6ZOD - chains A and E of the 5 polymer chains in the assembly; structure by X-ray diffraction, 2.85 A resolution.

== Chain A ==
Molecule: Multidrug efflux pump subunit AcrB
Organism: Escherichia coli (strain K12)
UniProtKB: P31224 (ACRB_ECOLI); numbering as in UniProt (aligned over 1-1049)
Sequence (1057 residues; each row starts with the number of its first residue):
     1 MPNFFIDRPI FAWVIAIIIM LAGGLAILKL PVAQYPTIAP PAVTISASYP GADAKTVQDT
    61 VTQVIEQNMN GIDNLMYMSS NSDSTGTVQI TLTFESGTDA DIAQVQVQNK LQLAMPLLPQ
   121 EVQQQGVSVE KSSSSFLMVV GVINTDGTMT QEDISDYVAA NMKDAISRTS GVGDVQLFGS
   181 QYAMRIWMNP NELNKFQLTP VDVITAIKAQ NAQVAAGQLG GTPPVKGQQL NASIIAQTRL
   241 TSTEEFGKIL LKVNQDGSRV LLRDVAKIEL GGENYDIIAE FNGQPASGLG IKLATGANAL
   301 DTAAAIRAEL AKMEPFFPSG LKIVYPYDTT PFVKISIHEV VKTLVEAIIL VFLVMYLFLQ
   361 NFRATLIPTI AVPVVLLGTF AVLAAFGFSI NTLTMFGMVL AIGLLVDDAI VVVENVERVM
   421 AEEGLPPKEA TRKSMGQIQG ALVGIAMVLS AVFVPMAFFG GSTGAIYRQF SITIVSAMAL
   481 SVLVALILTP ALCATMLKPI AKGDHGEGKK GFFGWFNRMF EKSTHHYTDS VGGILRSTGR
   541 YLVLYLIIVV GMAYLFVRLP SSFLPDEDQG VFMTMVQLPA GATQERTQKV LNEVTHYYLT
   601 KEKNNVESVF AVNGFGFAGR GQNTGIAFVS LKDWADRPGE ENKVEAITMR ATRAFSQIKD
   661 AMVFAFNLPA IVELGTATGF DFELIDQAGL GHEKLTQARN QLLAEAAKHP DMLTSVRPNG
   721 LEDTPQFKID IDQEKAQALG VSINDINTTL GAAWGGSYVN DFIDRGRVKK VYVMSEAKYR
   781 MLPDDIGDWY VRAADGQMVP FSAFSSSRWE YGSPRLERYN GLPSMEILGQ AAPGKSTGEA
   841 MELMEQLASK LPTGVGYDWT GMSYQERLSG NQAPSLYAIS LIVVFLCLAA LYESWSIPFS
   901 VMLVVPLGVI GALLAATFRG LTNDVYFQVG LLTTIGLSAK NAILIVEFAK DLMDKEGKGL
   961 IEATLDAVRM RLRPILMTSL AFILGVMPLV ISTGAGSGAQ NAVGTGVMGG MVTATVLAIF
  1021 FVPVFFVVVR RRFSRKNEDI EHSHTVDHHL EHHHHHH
Unresolved in the structure: 1034-1057
Sequence notes: expression tag (1050-1057)
Small-molecule neighbours: fusidic acid (FUA): Gly24, Ile27, Leu28, Lys334, Ile337, His338, Val341, Lys342
From the paper describing this entry:
  - binding site for fusidic acid: Leu400, Ala981
  - mutagenesis - T934A, L937A: decreased growth in response to fusidic acid
  - mutagenesis - T934A, L937A: decreased growth in response to erythromycin
  - mutagenesis - T934A, L937A: unchanged growth in response to Doxorubicin
  - catalytic residues: Asp407, Asp408, Lys940 (citing earlier work)
  - mutagenesis - T934A, L937A: increased growth in response to beta-lactams
  - mutagenesis - T934A, L937A: increased growth in response to novobiocin
  - mutagenesis - A981C: unchanged growth in response to all the tested drugs
  - mutagenesis - I38A, L393A, I466A, F563A, I671A, L674A: decreased growth in response to drugs with low molecular weight (LMW)
  - mutagenesis - F563A: decreased growth in response to fusidic acid (FUA)
  - mutagenesis - F563A: decreased growth in response to novobiocin
  - mutagenesis - F380A/F563A: decreased growth in response to FUA
  - mutagenesis - F380A/F563A: unchanged growth in response to doxorubicin
  - mutagenesis - G621P: unchanged growth in response to RFB
  - mutagenesis - I38A, L393A, I466A, I671A, L674A: decreased growth in response to beta-lactams, linezolid, and phenicols
  - mutagenesis - F380A/F563A, F563A/L674A: abolished growth in response to DDM
  - mutagenesis - F380A/F563A, F563A: decreased growth in response to beta-lactams
  - mutagenesis - F563A: decreased growth in response to phenicols
  - mutagenesis - G621P: decreased growth in response to 3-FOR

== Chain E ==
Molecule: Darpin
Organism: synthetic construct
Notes: antibody fragment or engineered binder
Sequence (169 residues; row label = number of the first residue in the row):
     1 MRGSHHHHHH GSDLGKKLLE AARAGRDDEV RILMANGADV NAADVVGWTP LHLAAYWGHL
    61 EIVEVLLKNG ADVNAYDTLG STPLHLAAHF GHLEIVEVLL KNGADVNAKD DNGITPLHLA
   121 ANRGHLEIVE VLLKYGADVN AQDKFGKTAF DISINNGNED LAEILQKLN
Unresolved in the structure: 1-13, 166-169

== How chain A and chain E interact ==
Contacting residue pairs - 25 pairs, chain A then chain E:
  Asp660(A) - Lys16(E)  salt bridge
  Asp723(A) - Arg23(E)
  Asp723(A) - Trp57(E)
  Phe727(A) - Leu79(E)  hydrophobic
  Asp732(A) - Phe145(E)
  Glu734(A) - Lys147(E)  salt bridge
  Lys735(A) - Phe145(E)
  Ser802(A) - Lys144(E)  hydrogen bond (backbone-side chain)
  Ala803(A) - Phe145(E)
  Phe804(A) - Phe145(E)  hydrophobic
  Ser805(A) - Lys144(E)  hydrogen bond (backbone-side chain)
  Ser805(A) - Phe145(E)
  Ser806(A) - Asn112(E)
  Ser807(A) - Asn112(E)  hydrogen bond (backbone-side chain)
  Arg808(A) - Leu79(E)
  Arg808(A) - Arg123(E)
  Trp809(A) - Val46(E)  hydrophobic
  Trp809(A) - Trp48(E)
  Trp809(A) - Asp77(E)
  Trp809(A) - Thr78(E)  hydrogen bond
  Trp809(A) - Leu79(E)
  Tyr811(A) - Arg23(E)
  Tyr811(A) - Trp48(E)  hydrophobic
  Tyr811(A) - Leu53(E)
  Tyr811(A) - Tyr56(E)  hydrogen bond (backbone-side chain)
Also at the interface, not in a pair above, chain A (18 interface residues in all): Glu722, Pro725, Glu810
Also at the interface, not in a pair above, chain E (19 interface residues in all): Asp44, His89, Asp110, Ile114

== Summary ==
The interface between chain A and chain E involves 18 residues on one side and 19 on the other, with 5
hydrogen bonds and 2 salt bridges. Among the polar pairs are Asp660(A)-Lys16(E), Glu734(A)-Lys147(E) and
Ser802(A)-Lys144(E). The paper reports catalytic residues Asp407(A), Asp408(A) and Lys940(A); I38A, L393A and
I466A of chain A, among others, reduce growth in response to drugs with low molecular weight (LMW); 12
substitutions were tested in all.
Here chain A is Multidrug efflux pump subunit AcrB (Escherichia coli (strain K12)) and chain E is Darpin
(synthetic construct). Entry 6ZOD (Fusidic acid binding to the allosteric deep transmembrane domain binding
pocket, TM7/TM8 groove, and TM1/TM2 groove ...) was determined by X-ray diffraction together with 6ZO5, 6ZO6,
6ZO7, 6ZO8, 6ZO9, 6ZOA and 6 further entries from the same study.
